8H0I - chains A and C of the 12 polymer chains in the assembly; structure by electron microscopy, 2.80 A resolution.

[Chain A]
Protein: APOBEC3G
Organism: Homo sapiens
Amino-acid sequence (371 residues; row label = number of the first residue in the row; numbers below 1 keep their minus sign (Gly-3 is residue -3)):
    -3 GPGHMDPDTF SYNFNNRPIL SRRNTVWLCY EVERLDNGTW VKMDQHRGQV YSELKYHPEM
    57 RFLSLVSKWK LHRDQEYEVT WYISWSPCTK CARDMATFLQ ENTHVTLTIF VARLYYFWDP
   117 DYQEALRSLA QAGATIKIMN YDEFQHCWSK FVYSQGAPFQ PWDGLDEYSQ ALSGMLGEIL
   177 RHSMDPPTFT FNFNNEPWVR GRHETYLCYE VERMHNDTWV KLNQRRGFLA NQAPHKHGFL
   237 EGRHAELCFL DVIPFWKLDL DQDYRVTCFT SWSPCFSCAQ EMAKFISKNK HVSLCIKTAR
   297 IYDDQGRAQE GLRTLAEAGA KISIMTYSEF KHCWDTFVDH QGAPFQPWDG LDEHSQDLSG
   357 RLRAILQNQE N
Not modelled in the structure: 193-197, 229-238, 299-304, 363-367
Metal / ion sites: Zn2+ site 1: His53, Cys84, Cys87; Zn2+ site 2: His240, Cys271, Cys274

[Chain C]
Protein: Viral infectivity factor
Organism: Human immunodeficiency virus 1
Amino-acid sequence (152 residues; numbered -13 to 176; 38 numbers in that range are skipped by the numbering (no residue carries them; nothing is unmodelled there); the number before each row is that of its first residue; numbers below 1 keep their minus sign (Met-13 is residue -13)):
   -13 MGSSHHHHHH SQDPMENRWQ VMIVWQVDRM RINTWKRLVK HHMYISRKAK DWFYRHHYES
    47 TNPKISSEVH IPLGDAKLVI TTYWGLHTGE RDWHLGQGVS IEWRKKRYST QVDPDLADQL
   107 IHLHYFD
   152 EASEGSQIKP PLPSVRKLTE DRWNK
Not modelled in the structure: -13 to 0, 152-160
From the paper describing this entry:
  - binding site for the 20-nt RNA strand: Arg15, Arg17, Thr20, Arg23, Leu24, Lys26, Tyr30, His43, Tyr44, Trp79, Leu81, Gln83, Pro162 to Lys168
  - binding site for the 20-nt RNA strand: His42

[Chain A / chain C interface]
Residue-residue contacts (18; chain A residue first):
  Pro3(A) with His42(C)
  Asp4(A) with Lys22(C), salt bridge; Tyr40(C), hydrogen bond; His42(C), salt bridge; Ser52(C)
  Tyr8(A) with His43(C); Trp70(C), hydrophobic
  Trp144(A) with His42(C)
  Ser150(A) with Lys26(C)
  Gln151(A) with Arg23(C); Lys26(C); His27(C), hydrogen bond (side chain-backbone); Tyr30(C); Ile31(C)
  Ala153(A) with Lys26(C); Tyr30(C), hydrophobic
  Pro154(A) with Tyr30(C)
  Gln156(A) with Glu45(C)
Other interface residues (no listed pair), chain A (12 interface residues in all): Ser7, Arg19, Tyr149
Other interface residues (no listed pair), chain C (13 interface residues in all): Ser53
The authors on this interface:
  - interface residues, chain C: Arg23(C), Lys26(C), Tyr30(C), His42(C), His43(C), Trp70(C)

[Summary]
12 residues of chain A face 13 of chain C across their interface; the contacts include 2 hydrogen bonds and 2
salt bridges. Among the polar pairs are Asp4(A)-Lys22(C), Asp4(A)-His42(C) and Asp4(A)-Tyr40(C). From the
paper: a binding site for the 20-nt RNA strand at Arg15(C), Arg17(C) and Thr20(C) among others; interface
residues Arg23(C), Lys26(C) and Tyr30(C) among others.
Chain A is APOBEC3G (Homo sapiens) and chain C is Viral infectivity factor (Human immunodeficiency virus 1);
the structure, Cryo-EM structure of APOBEC3G-Vif complex, was determined by electron microscopy, deposited
together with 8J62.
